Entry 1QG8 (X-ray diffraction, 1.50 A resolution); this record covers chain A.

# Chain A
Name: Protein (spore coat polysaccharide biosynthesis protein spsa)
Organism: Bacillus subtilis
UniProt: P39621 (SPSA_BACSU); numbering as in UniProt (aligned over 2-256)
Sequence (255 residues; each row starts with the number of its first residue):
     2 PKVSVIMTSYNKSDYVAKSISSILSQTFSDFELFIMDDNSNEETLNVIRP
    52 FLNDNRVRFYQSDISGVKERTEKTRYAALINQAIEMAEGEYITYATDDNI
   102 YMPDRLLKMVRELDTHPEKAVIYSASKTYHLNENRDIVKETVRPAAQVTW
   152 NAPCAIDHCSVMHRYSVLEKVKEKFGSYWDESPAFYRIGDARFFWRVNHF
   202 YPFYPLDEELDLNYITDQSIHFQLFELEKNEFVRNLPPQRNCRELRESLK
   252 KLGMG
Disordered / not traced: 134-136, 218-231
Disulfide bonds: C155-C243
Swiss-Prot annotation at these positions:
  - active site: D191

# Summary
Curated annotation (UniProt) lists active-site residue D191.
Chain A is Protein (spore coat polysaccharide biosynthesis protein spsa) (Bacillus subtilis); the structure,
Native (magnesium-containing) spsa from bacillus subtilis, was determined by X-ray diffraction together with
1QGQ and 1QGS from the same study.
